4XB5 - chain A; structure by X-ray diffraction, 1.90 A resolution.

[Chain A]
Molecule: Orange carotenoid-binding protein
From: Synechocystis sp. (strain PCC 6803 / Kazusa)
UniProtKB: P74102 (OCP_SYNY3); numbering as in UniProt (aligned over 2-317)
Sequence (326 residues; numbered -8 to 317; the number before each row is that of its first residue; numbers below 1 keep their minus sign (Met-8 is residue -8)):
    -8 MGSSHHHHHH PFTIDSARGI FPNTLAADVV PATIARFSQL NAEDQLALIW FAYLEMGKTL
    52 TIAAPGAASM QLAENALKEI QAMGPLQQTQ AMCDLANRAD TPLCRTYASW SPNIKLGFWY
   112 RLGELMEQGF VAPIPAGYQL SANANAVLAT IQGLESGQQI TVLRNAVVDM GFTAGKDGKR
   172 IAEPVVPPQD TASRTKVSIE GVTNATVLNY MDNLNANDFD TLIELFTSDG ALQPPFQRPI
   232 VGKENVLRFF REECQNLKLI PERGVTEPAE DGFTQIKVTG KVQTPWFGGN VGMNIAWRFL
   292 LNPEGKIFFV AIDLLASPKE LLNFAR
Unresolved in the structure: -8 to 1, 315-317
Sequence notes: initiating methionine (-8); expression tag (-7 to 1)
Residues lining bound ligands: beta,beta-carotene-4,4'-dione (45D): Leu37, Ile40, Trp41, Tyr44, Ile53, Leu107, Trp110, Tyr111, Leu113, Gly114, Met117, Ile151, Thr152, Leu154, Arg155, Val158, Met161, Tyr201, Leu205, Leu223, Pro225, Pro226, Phe240, Cys245, Leu248, Leu250, Val273, Thr275, Trp277, Phe278, Met284, Ile286, Trp288, Ile303

[Overview]
Ligands of chain A: beta,beta-carotene-4,4'-dione.
Chain A is Orange carotenoid-binding protein (Synechocystis sp. (strain PCC 6803 / Kazusa)); the structure,
Structure of orange carotenoid protein binding canthaxanthin, was determined by X-ray diffraction (same
publication as 4XB4).
